Entry 6DP3 (X-ray diffraction, 1.46 A resolution); this record covers chains A and C of the 4 polymer chains in the assembly.

# Chain A
Name: Ribonuclease H
Source organism: Bacillus halodurans
Notes: EC 3.1.26.4; fragment: Catalytic Domain residues 59-196
UniProtKB: Q9KEI9 (RNH1_BACHD); residues 59-196 here = UniProt positions 59-196
Amino-acid sequence (142 residues; each row starts with the number of its first residue):
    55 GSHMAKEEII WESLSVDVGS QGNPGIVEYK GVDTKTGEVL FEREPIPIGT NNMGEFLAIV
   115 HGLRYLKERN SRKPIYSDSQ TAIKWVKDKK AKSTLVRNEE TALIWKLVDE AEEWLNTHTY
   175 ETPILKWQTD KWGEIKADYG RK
Unresolved in the structure: 55-60
Differences from the reference sequence: expression tag (55-58)
Bound ions: Mg2+ site 1: Asp-71, Asp-192 (shared with 1 residue of chain b); Mg2+ site 2: Asp-71, Glu-109, Asp-132 (shared with 1 residue of chain B; 1 residue of chain b); K+ site 1: Glu-188 (shared with 1 residue of chain b); K+ site 2: Asp-192 (shared with 1 residue of chain b)
Curated features (UniProtKB/Swiss-Prot):
  - binding site (Mg(2+)): Asp-71, Glu-109, Asp-132, Asp-192
  - mutagenesis: Glu-109 (E109Q: Loss of activity), Asp-132 (D132N: Loss of activity), Glu-188 (E188A: Strongly reduces activity; E188Q: No effect), Asp-192 (D192N: Strongly reduced activity with manganese. Loss of activity with magnesium)

# Chain C
Molecule: 6-nt DNA strand
Sequence (6 nucleotides; row label = number of the first residue in the row):
     1 CGATGT
Bound ions: K+ near DG5 (its only coordinating residue here)

# Chain A / chain C interface
Pairs across the interface (18):
  Asn-77(A) / DA3(C)  hydrogen bond to the base
  Asn-77(A) / DT4(C)  hydrogen bond to the sugar
  Pro-78(A) / DA3(C)  phosphate contact
  Thr-104(A) / DT4(C)  phosphate contact
  Thr-104(A) / DG5(C)  hydrogen bond to the phosphate
  Asn-105(A) / DT4(C)  hydrogen bond to the base
  Asn-106(A) / DT4(C)  hydrogen bond to the base
  Asn-106(A) / DG5(C)  hydrogen bond to the sugar
  Met-107(A) / DG5(C)  phosphate contact
  Gln-134(A) / DT6(C)  base contact
  Thr-135(A) / DG5(C)  sugar contact
  Thr-135(A) / DT6(C)  sugar contact
  Lys-138(A) / DT6(C)  phosphate contact
  Trp-139(A) / DG5(C)  phosphate contact
  Trp-139(A) / DT6(C)  hydrogen bond to the phosphate
  Lys-146(A) / DT6(C)  salt bridge to the phosphate
  Ser-147(A) / DG5(C)  hydrogen bond to the phosphate
  Thr-148(A) / DG5(C)  hydrogen bond to the phosphate
Other interface residues (no listed pair), chain A (14 interface residues in all): Leu-149
Other interface residues (no listed pair), chain C (5 interface residues in all): DG2

# Summary
14 residues of chain A and 5 residues of chain C are in contact, with 9 hydrogen bonds and 1 salt bridge.
Polar contacts include Asn-77(A)/DA3(C), Asn-105(A)/DT4(C) and Asn-106(A)/DT4(C). From UniProt: 4 Mg2+-binding
residues and 4 mutagenesis sites on chain A.
Chain A is Ribonuclease H (Bacillus halodurans) and chain C is a 6-nt DNA strand; the structure, Crystal
Structure of Bacillus Halodurans Ribonuclease H1 in Complex with an RNA/DNA Hybrid: Reaction in 10 ..., was
determined by X-ray diffraction, deposited together with 6DMN, 6DMV, 6DO8, 6DO9, 6DOA, 6DOB and 46 further
entries.
